PDB entry 2EIC | X-ray diffraction, 2.80 A resolution | chain A

# Chain A
Name: Galactose oxidase
Source organism: Gibberella zeae
Notes: EC 1.1.3.9
UniProtKB: Q01745 (GAOA_DACDE); residues 1-639 here correspond to UniProt positions 42-680 (UniProt number = residue number + 41)
Amino-acid sequence (639 residues; numbered 1 to 639; the number before each row is that of its first residue):
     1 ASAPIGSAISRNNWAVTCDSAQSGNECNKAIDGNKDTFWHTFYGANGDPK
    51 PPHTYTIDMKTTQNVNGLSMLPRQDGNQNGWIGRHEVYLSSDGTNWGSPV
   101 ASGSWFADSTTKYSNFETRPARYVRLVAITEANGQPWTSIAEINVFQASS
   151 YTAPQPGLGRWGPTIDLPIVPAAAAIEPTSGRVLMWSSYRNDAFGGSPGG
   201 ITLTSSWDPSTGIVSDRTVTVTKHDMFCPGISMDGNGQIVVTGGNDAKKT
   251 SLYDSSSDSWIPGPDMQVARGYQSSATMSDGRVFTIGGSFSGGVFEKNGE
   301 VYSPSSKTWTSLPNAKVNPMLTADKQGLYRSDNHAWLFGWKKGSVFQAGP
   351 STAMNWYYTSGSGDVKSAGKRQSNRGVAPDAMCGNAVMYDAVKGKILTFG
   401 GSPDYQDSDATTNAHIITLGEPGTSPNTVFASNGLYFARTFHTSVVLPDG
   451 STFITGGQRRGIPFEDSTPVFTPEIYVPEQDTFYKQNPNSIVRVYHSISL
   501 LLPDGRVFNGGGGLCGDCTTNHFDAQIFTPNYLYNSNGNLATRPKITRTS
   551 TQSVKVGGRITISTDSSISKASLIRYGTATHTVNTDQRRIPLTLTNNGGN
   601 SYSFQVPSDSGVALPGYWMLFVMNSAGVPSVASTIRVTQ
Disulfides: Cys18-Cys27, Cys515-Cys518
Construct notes: engineered mutation Phe290 (Trp331 in Q01745)
Metal / ion sites: Na+: Lys29, Asp32, Asn34, Thr37, Ala141, Glu142; Cu+: Tyr272, Tyr495, His496, His581
Reported in the primary citation:
  - contacts within the chain: Cys228-Tyr272, Tyr272-Phe290
  - Cu+ coordination: Tyr272, Tyr495
  - mutagenesis - W290F: decreased catalytic activity
  - mutagenesis - W290F (Kd > 1000 mM): decreased binding to D-galactose
  - catalytic residues: Tyr495 (citing earlier work)

# Summary
Lys29, Asp32, Asn34, Thr37, Ala141 and Glu142 coordinate Na+. The Cu+ site is built by Tyr272, Tyr495, His496
and His581. The paper reports the catalytic residue Tyr495; W290F reduces catalytic activity.
Chain A is Galactose oxidase (Gibberella zeae); the structure, Crystal Structure of Galactose Oxidase mutant
W290F, was determined by X-ray diffraction (same publication as 2EIB, 2EID and 2EIE).
